Entry 9H9L (electron microscopy, 3.20 A resolution); this record covers chains A and H of the 13 polymer chains in the assembly.

Chain A:
Molecule: 16S RNA
Source organism: Escherichia coli
Sequence (1541 nucleotides; row label = number of the first residue in the row; note: 1 number in that range is skipped by the numbering (no residue carries it; nothing is unmodelled there)):
     1 AAAUUGAAGAGUUUGAUCAUGGCUCAGAUUGAACGCUGGCGGCAGGCCUA
    51 ACACAUGCAAGUCGAACGGUAACAGGAAGAAGCUUGCUUCUUUGCUGACG
   101 AGUGGCGGACGGGUGAGUAAUGUCUGGGAAACUGCCUGAUGGAGGGGGAU
   151 AACUACUGGAAACGGUAGCUAAUACCGCAUAACGUCGCAAGACCAAAGAG
   201 GGGGACCUUCGGGCCUCUUGCCAUCGGAUGUGCCCAGAUGGGAUUAGCUA
   251 GUAGGUGGGGUAACGGCUCACCUAGGCGACGAUCCCUAGCUGGUCUGAGA
   301 GGAUGACCAGCCACACUGGAACUGAGACACGGUCCAGACUCCUACGGGAG
   351 GCAGCAGUGGGGAAUAUUGCACAAUGGGCGCAAGCCUGAUGCAGCCAUGC
   401 CGCGUGUAUGAAGAAGGCCUUCGGGUUGUAAAGUACUUUCAGCGGGGAGG
   451 AAGGGAGUAAAGUUAAUACCUUUGCUCAUUGACGUUACCCGCAGAAGAAG
   501 CACCGGCUAACUCCGUGCCAGCAGCCXCGGUAAUACGGAGGGUGCAAGCG
   551 UUAAUCGGAAUUACUGGGCGUAAAGCGCACGCAGGCGGUUUGUUAAGUCA
   601 GAUGUGAAAUCCCCGGGCUCAACCUGGGAACUGCAUCUGAUACUGGCAAG
   651 CUUGAGUCUCGUAGAGGGGGGUAGAAUUCCAGGUGUAGCGGUGAAAUGCG
   701 UAGAGAUCUGGAGGAAUACCGGUGGCGAAGGCGGCCCCCUGGACGAAGAC
   751 UGACGCUCAGGUGCGAAAGCGUGGGGAGCAAACAGGAUUAGAUACCCUGG
   801 UAGUCCACGCCGUAAACGAUGUCGACUUGGAGGUUGUGCCCUUGAGGCGU
   851 GGCUUCCGGAGCUAACGCGUUAAGUCGACCGCCUGGGGAGUACGGCCGCA
   901 AGGUUAAAACUCAAAUGAAUUGACGGGGGC
   932 CCGCACAAGCGGUGGAGCAUGUGGUUUAAUUCGAUGXAACGCGAAGAACC
   982 UUACCUGGUCUUGACAUCCACGGAAGUUUUCAGAGAUGAGAAUGUGCCUU
  1032 CGGGAACCGUGAGACAGGUGCUGCAUGGCUGUCGUCAGCUCGUGUUGUGA
  1082 AAUGUUGGGUUAAGUCCCGCAACGAGCGCAACCCUUAUCCUUUGUUGCCA
  1132 GCGGUCCGGCCGGGAACUCAAAGGAGACUGCCAGUGAUAAACUGGAGGAA
  1182 GGUGGGGAUGACGUCAAGUCAUCAUGGCCCUUACGACCAGGGCUACACAC
  1232 GUGCUACAAUGGCGCAUACAAAGAGAAGCGACCUCGCGAGAGCAAGCGGA
  1282 CCUCAUAAAGUGCGUCGUAGUCCGGAUUGGAGUCUGCAACUCGACUCCAU
  1332 GAAGUCGGAAUCGCUAGUAAUCGUGGAUCAGAAUGCCACGGUGAAUACGU
  1382 UCCCGGCCUUGUACACACCGCCCGUXACACCAUGGGAGUGGGUUGCAAAA
  1432 GAAGUAGGUAGCUUAACCUUCGGGAGGGCGCUUACCACUUUGUGAUUCAU
  1482 GACUGGGGUGAAGUCGUAACAAGGUAACCGUAGGGGAACCUGCGGUUGGA
  1532 UCACCUCCUUA
Disordered / not traced: 932-1386, 1535-1542
Modified positions: PSU (pseudouridine-5'-monophosphate) at position 516, G7M (N7-methyl-guanosine-5'-monophosphate) at position 527, 2MG (2N-methylguanosine-5'-monophosphate) at position 967, 5MC (5-methylcytidine-5'-monophosphate) at position 968, 2MG (2N-methylguanosine-5'-monophosphate) at position 1208, 4OC (4n,o2'-methylcytidine-5'-monophosphate) at position 1402, 5MC (5-methylcytidine-5'-monophosphate) at position 1407, UR3 (3-methyluridine-5'-monophoshate) at position 1498, 2MG (2N-methylguanosine-5'-monophosphate) at position 1516, MA6 (6N-dimethyladenosine-5'-monophoshate) at position 1518, MA6 (6N-dimethyladenosine-5'-monophoshate) at position 1519
Ion coordination: Mg2+ site 1 near G21 (its only coordinating residue here); Mg2+ site 2 near A53 (its only coordinating residue here); Mg2+ site 3 near G57 (its only coordinating residue here); Mg2+ site 4: A59, U387; Mg2+ site 5: A109, G331; Mg2+ site 6: A116, G117, G289; Mg2+ site 7: G145, A197; Mg2+ site 8 near A174 (its only coordinating residue here); Mg2+ site 9: U180, A195; Mg2+ site 10 near G266 (its only coordinating residue here); Mg2+ site 11: G299, G558; Mg2+ site 12 near A306 (its only coordinating residue here); 3 more K+ sites not listed; 23 more Mg2+ sites not listed
Ligand contacts: A1IC4 ((2S,3S)-2-[[(2S)-2-[[(2S,4S)-5-aminocarbonyloxy-4-oxidanyl-2-[[(2S,3R)-3-oxidanylpiperidin-2-yl]carbonylamino]pentanoyl]amino]-3-(1H-imidazol-4-yl)propanoyl]amino]-3-(2-chloranyl-1H-imidazol-4-yl)-3-oxidanyl-propanoic acid): U692, G693, U788, U789, G791, A792, A794, C795, C796, U1506

Chain H:
Molecule: Small ribosomal subunit protein uS8
Source organism: Escherichia coli
Reference sequence: P0A7W7 (RS8_ECOLI); numbering as in UniProt (aligned over 1-130)
Chain sequence (130 residues; numbered 1 to 130; the number before each row is that of its first residue):
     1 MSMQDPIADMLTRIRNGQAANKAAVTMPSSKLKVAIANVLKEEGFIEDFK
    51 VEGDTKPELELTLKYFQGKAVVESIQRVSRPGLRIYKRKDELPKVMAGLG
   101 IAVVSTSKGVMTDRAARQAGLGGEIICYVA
Disordered / not traced: 1

Interface between chain A and chain H:
Residue-residue contacts - 53 pairs, chain A then chain H:
  C586(A) - Gln4(H)  hydrogen bond to the sugar
  C586(A) - Pro81(H)  phosphate contact
  G587(A) - Gln4(H)  sugar contact
  G587(A) - Pro81(H)  phosphate contact
  G587(A) - Arg84(H)  salt bridge to the phosphate
  G588(A) - Met3(H)  sugar contact
  U590(A) - Ser30(H)  phosphate contact
  U590(A) - Lys31(H)  hydrogen bond to the phosphate
  U591(A) - Lys31(H)  phosphate contact
  G597(A) - Tyr86(H)  hydrogen bond to the base
  U598(A) - Tyr86(H)  sugar contact
  C599(A) - Lys87(H)  sugar contact
  C599(A) - Arg88(H)  phosphate contact
  C599(A) - Lys89(H)  phosphate contact
  C599(A) - Gly122(H)  hydrogen bond to the phosphate
  A600(A) - Arg88(H)  salt bridge to the phosphate
  A600(A) - Lys89(H)  hydrogen bond to the phosphate
  A600(A) - Gly120(H)  sugar contact
  G601(A) - Lys89(H)  salt bridge to the phosphate
  A640(A) - Ser107(H)  hydrogen bond to the sugar
  A640(A) - Lys108(H)  sugar contact
  U641(A) - Ser107(H)  sugar contact
  A642(A) - Ser105(H)  hydrogen bond to the base
  A642(A) - Thr106(H)  base contact
  A642(A) - Ser107(H)  base contact
  A642(A) - Gly109(H)  sugar contact
  A642(A) - Val110(H)  sugar contact
  C643(A) - Lys31(H)  salt bridge to the phosphate
  C643(A) - Glu124(H)  hydrogen bond to the sugar
  U652(A) - Lys56(H)  phosphate contact
  U653(A) - Lys56(H)  salt bridge to the phosphate
  G755(A) - Gln4(H)  base contact
  C756(A) - Ser2(H)  hydrogen bond to the sugar
  C756(A) - Gln4(H)  base contact
  C823(A) - Ser2(H)  hydrogen bond to the sugar
  G824(A) - Ser2(H)  hydrogen bond to the sugar
  A825(A) - Asp9(H)  hydrogen bond to the sugar
  A825(A) - Arg13(H)  hydrogen bond to the sugar
  C826(A) - Arg13(H)  sugar contact
  C826(A) - Asn16(H)  hydrogen bond to the base
  G874(A) - Asn16(H)  base contact
  U875(A) - Arg15(H)  hydrogen bond to the sugar
  U875(A) - Asn16(H)  hydrogen bond to the sugar
  C876(A) - Ala8(H)  sugar contact
  C876(A) - Thr12(H)  sugar contact
  C876(A) - Arg15(H)  hydrogen bond to the phosphate
  G877(A) - Ser2(H)  base contact
  G877(A) - Asp5(H)  sugar contact
  G877(A) - Ala8(H)  sugar contact
  A878(A) - Gln4(H)  hydrogen bond to the sugar
  A878(A) - Arg80(H)  salt bridge to the phosphate
  A878(A) - Pro81(H)  phosphate contact
  A878(A) - Gly82(H)  hydrogen bond to the phosphate
Other interface residues (no listed pair), chain A (32 interface residues in all): U589, U644, U827, U828, C879
Other interface residues (no listed pair), chain H (37 interface residues in all): Pro6, Ala20, Lys22, Leu32, Thr55, Leu121, Gly123

In short:
32 residues of chain A and 37 residues of chain H are in contact, with 19 hydrogen bonds and 6 salt bridges.
Among the polar pairs are G597(A)-Tyr86(H), A642(A)-Ser105(H) and C826(A)-Asn16(H). Chain A binds compound
A1IC4.
Chain A is 16S RNA and chain H is Small ribosomal subunit protein uS8, both from Escherichia coli; the
structure, Complex 3 (BODY) 30S-tRNA-GE81112, was determined by electron microscopy, deposited together with
9H8G, 9H9H, 9H9I, 9H9J, 9H9K, 9H9M and 9H9N.
